6KC8 - chains A and C of the 5 polymer chains in the assembly; structure by X-ray diffraction, 2.90 A resolution.

# Chain A
Protein: CRISPR-associated endonuclease Cas9
From: Neisseria meningitidis 8013
Notes: EC 3.1.-.-
Reference sequence: C9X1G5 (CAS9_NEIM8); residue numbers follow UniProt; this construct covers 1-1082
Amino-acid sequence (1083 residues; numbered 0 to 1082; the number before each row is that of its first residue; numbering starts at 0):
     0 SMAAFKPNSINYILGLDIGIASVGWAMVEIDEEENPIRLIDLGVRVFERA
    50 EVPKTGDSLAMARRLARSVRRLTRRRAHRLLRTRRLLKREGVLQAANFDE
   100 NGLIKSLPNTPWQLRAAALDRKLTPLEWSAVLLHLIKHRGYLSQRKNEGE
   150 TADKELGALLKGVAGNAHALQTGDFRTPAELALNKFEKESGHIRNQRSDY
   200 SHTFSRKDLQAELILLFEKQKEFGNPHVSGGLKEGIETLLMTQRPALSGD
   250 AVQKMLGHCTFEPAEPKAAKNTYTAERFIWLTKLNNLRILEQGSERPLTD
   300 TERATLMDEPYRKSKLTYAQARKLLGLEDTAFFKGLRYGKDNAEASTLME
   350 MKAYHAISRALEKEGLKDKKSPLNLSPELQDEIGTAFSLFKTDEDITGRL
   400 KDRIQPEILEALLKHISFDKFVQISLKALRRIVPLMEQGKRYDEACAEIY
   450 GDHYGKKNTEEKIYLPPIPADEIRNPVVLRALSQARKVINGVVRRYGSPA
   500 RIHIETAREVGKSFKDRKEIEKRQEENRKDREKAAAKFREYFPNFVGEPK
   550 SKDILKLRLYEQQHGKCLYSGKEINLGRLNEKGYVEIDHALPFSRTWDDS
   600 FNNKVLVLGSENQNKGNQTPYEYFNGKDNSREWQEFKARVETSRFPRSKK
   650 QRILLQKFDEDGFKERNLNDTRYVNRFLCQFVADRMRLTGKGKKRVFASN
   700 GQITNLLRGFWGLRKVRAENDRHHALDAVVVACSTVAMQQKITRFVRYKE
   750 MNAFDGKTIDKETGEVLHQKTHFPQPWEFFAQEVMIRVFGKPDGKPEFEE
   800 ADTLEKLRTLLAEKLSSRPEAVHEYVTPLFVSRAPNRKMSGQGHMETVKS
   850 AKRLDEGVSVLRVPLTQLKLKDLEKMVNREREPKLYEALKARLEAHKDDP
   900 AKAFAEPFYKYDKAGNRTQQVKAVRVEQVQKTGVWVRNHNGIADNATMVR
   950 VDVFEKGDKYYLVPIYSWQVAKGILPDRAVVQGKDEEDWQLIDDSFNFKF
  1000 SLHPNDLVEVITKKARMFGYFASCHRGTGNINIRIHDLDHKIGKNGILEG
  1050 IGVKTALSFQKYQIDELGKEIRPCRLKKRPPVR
Not modelled in the structure: 0-7, 53-54, 148-170, 542-549, 656-659, 760-761
Differences from the reference sequence: expression tag (0)
Swiss-Prot annotation at these positions:
  - active site: Asp16 (For RuvC-like nuclease domain), His588 (Proton acceptor for HNH nuclease domain)
  - binding site (Mg(2+)): Asp16, Glu504, Glu508, His723
  - mutagenesis: Asp16 (D16A: Does not restore CRISPR interference during plasmid transformation to deletion mutant), His588 (H588A: Does not restore CRISPR interference during plasmid transformation to deletion mutant)
Reported in the primary citation:
  - conformationally variable residues (domain motion): His588
  - catalytic residues: His588 (citing earlier work)
  - mutagenesis - K909A, H1024A: abolished catalytic activity
  - mutagenesis - R880A, Q981A, T1027A, N1029A: decreased catalytic activity
  - mutagenesis - S593Q/W596R, S593Q/W596K: increased catalytic activity
  - mutagenesis - K909A: decreased expression

# Chain C
Molecule: 21-nt DNA strand
Sequence (21 nucleotides; row label = number of the first residue in the row):
    15 AAGTTAAATAGCAGAGTGACC

# How chain A and chain C interact
Contacting residue pairs (70):
  Tyr140(A) with DA16(C), hydrogen bond to the base; DG17(C), hydrogen bond to the sugar
  Gln143(A) with DG17(C), phosphate contact; DT18(C), sugar contact
  Arg144(A) with DG17(C), phosphate contact; DT18(C), salt bridge to the phosphate
  Lys145(A) with DT18(C), salt bridge to the phosphate
  Ala245(A) with DG17(C), base contact
  Leu246(A) with DT18(C), sugar contact; DT19(C), sugar contact
  Met254(A) with DT19(C), base contact; DA20(C), sugar contact; DA21(C), sugar contact
  Leu255(A) with DA20(C), phosphate contact; DA21(C), phosphate contact
  Gly256(A) with DA21(C), hydrogen bond to the phosphate
  Lys266(A) with DA21(C), salt bridge to the phosphate
  Asn285(A) with DG28(C), base contact; DA29(C), sugar contact
  Arg287(A) with DA29(C), hydrogen bond to the phosphate; DG30(C), salt bridge to the phosphate
  Lys333(A) with DG28(C), phosphate contact; DA29(C), salt bridge to the phosphate
  Gly334(A) with DG28(C), sugar contact
  Lys390(A) with DT19(C), salt bridge to the phosphate
  Phe417(A) with DT19(C), phosphate contact
  Asp418(A) with DA20(C), phosphate contact
  Lys419(A) with DA20(C), hydrogen bond to the phosphate
  Phe420(A) with DA20(C), phosphate contact
  Arg440(A) with DG30(C), sugar contact
  Asp442(A) with DG30(C), sugar contact; DT31(C), sugar contact
  His452(A) with DG30(C), hydrogen bond to the base; DT31(C), sugar contact
  Tyr453(A) with DG30(C), base contact; DT31(C), hydrogen bond to the base; DG32(C), hydrogen bond to the sugar
  Arg473(A) with DA20(C), hydrogen bond to the base; DA21(C), hydrogen bond to the sugar
  Ala506(A) with DA24(C), sugar contact
  Arg507(A) with DA24(C), salt bridge to the phosphate; DG25(C), salt bridge to the phosphate
  Glu508(A) with DA24(C), phosphate contact; DG25(C), hydrogen bond to the phosphate
  Lys511(A) with DG25(C), phosphate contact; DC26(C), phosphate contact
  Arg516(A) with DC26(C), sugar contact; DA27(C), salt bridge to the phosphate
  Lys517(A) with DA27(C), phosphate contact
  Ile519(A) with DC26(C), sugar contact
  Glu520(A) with DA27(C), sugar contact
  Gln523(A) with DG25(C), hydrogen bond to the base; DC26(C), sugar contact
  Lys551(A) with DA15(C), salt bridge to the phosphate; DA16(C), phosphate contact
  Asn668(A) with DA22(C), base contact; DT23(C), base contact
  Arg671(A) with DT23(C), hydrogen bond to the base; DA24(C), hydrogen bond to the sugar
  Tyr672(A) with DA22(C), sugar contact; DT23(C), sugar contact
  Arg675(A) with DT23(C), phosphate contact; DA24(C), salt bridge to the phosphate
  Lys690(A) with DC35(C), salt bridge to the phosphate
  Gly691(A) with DC34(C), phosphate contact
  Lys692(A) with DC34(C), hydrogen bond to the phosphate
  Lys693(A) with DC34(C), hydrogen bond to the phosphate
  Ala736(A) with DC35(C), phosphate contact
  Gln739(A) with DC34(C), hydrogen bond to the base; DC35(C), hydrogen bond to the sugar
Interface residues without a listed pair, chain A (48 interface residues in all): Val251, Glu294, Ser387, Val735
Interface residues without a listed pair, chain C (21 interface residues in all): DA33

# Overview
48 residues of chain A face 21 of chain C across their interface, with 18 hydrogen bonds and 12 salt bridges.
Polar pairs include Tyr140(A)-DA16(C), His452(A)-DG30(C) and Tyr453(A)-DT31(C). The paper reports the
catalytic residue His588(A); R880A, Q981A and T1027A of chain A, among others, reduce catalytic activity; 8
substitutions were tested in all.
Chain A is CRISPR-associated endonuclease Cas9 (Neisseria meningitidis 8013) and chain C is a 21-nt DNA
strand; the structure, Crystal structure of WT Nme1Cas9 in complex with sgRNA and target DNA (ATATGATT PAM) in
post-cleavage ..., was determined by X-ray diffraction, deposited together with 6JDQ, 6JDV, 6JE3, 6JE4, 6JE9,
6JFU and 6KC7.
